PDB entry 8TAD | X-ray diffraction, 2.76 A resolution | chain A

# Chain A
Protein: Ricin A chain
Source organism: Ricinus communis
Notes: EC 3.2.2.22
Reference sequence: P02879 (RICI_RICCO); residues 4-258 here correspond to UniProt positions 39-293 (UniProt number = residue number + 35)
Amino-acid sequence (255 residues; numbered 4 to 258; the number before each row is that of its first residue):
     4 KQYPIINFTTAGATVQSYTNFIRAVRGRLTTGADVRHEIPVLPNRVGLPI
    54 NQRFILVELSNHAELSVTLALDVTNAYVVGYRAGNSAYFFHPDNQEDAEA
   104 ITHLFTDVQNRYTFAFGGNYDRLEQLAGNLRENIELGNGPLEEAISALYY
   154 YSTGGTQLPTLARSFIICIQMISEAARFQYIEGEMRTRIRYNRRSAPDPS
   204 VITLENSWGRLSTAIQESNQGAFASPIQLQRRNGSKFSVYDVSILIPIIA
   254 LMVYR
Disordered / not traced: 36-37
Ligand contacts:
  - nonaethylene glycol (2PE): Glu-127, Gln-128, Gly-131, Asn-132, Leu-133
  - ZXJ ((9aM)-5,5-dimethyl-4,5-dihydronaphtho[1,2-b]thiophene-2-carboxylic acid): Tyr-183, Ser-203, Leu-207, Leu-232, Gln-233, Arg-234, Arg-235, Phe-240, Ile-247, Leu-248, Ile-251

# Overview
Ligands of chain A: compound ZXJ and nonaethylene glycol.
Chain A is Ricin A chain (Ricinus communis); the structure, RTA in complex with inhibitor RUNT-206, was
determined by X-ray diffraction together with 8T9V and 8TAB from the same study.
